PDB entry 9GBK | electron microscopy, 2.39 A resolution | chains S and T of the 29 polymer chains in the assembly

[Chain S]
Molecule: Proteasome subunit alpha type-5
From: Saccharomyces cerevisiae
UniProt: P32379 (PSA5_YEAST); residue numbers follow UniProt; this construct covers 1-260
Amino-acid sequence (260 residues; each row starts with the number of its first residue):
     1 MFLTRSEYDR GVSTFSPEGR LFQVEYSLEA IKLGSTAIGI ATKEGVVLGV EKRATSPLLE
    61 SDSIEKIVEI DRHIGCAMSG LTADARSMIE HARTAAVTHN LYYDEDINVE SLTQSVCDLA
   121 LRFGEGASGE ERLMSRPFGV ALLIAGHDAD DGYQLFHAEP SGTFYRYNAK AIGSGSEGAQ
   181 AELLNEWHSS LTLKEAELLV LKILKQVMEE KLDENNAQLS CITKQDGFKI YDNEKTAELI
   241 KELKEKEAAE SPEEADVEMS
Unresolved in the structure: 1-8, 251-260

[Chain T]
Molecule: Proteasome subunit alpha type-6
From: Saccharomyces cerevisiae
UniProt: P40302 (PSA6_YEAST); residues 1-234 here = UniProt positions 1-234
Amino-acid sequence (234 residues; numbered 1 to 234; the number before each row is that of its first residue):
     1 MFRNNYDGDT VTFSPTGRLF QVEYALEAIK QGSVTVGLRS NTHAVLVALK RNADELSSYQ
    61 KKIIKCDEHM GLSLAGLAPD ARVLSNYLRQ QCNYSSLVFN RKLAVERAGH LLCDKAQKNT
   121 QSYGGRPYGV GLLIIGYDKS GAHLLEFQPS GNVTELYGTA IGARSQGAKT YLERTLDTFI
   181 KIDGNPDELI KAGVEAISQS LRDESLTVDN LSIAIVGKDT PFTIYDGEAV AKYI
Unresolved in the structure: 1-3
UniProt features mapped onto this chain:
  - modified residue: S14 (Phosphoserine)
  - cross-link: K191 (Glycyl lysine isopeptide (Lys-Gly) (interchain with G-Cter in ubiquitin))

[Interface between chain S and chain T]
Residue-residue contacts (39):
  S13(S) - R126(T)
  T14(S) - G8(T)
  T14(S) - Q21(T)
  F15(S) - Q21(T)  hydrogen bond (backbone-side chain)
  F15(S) - Y24(T)
  F15(S) - L77(T)  hydrophobic
  F15(S) - R126(T)
  F15(S) - P127(T)
  S16(S) - Y24(T)
  P17(S) - Y24(T)
  E18(S) - Q31(T)  hydrogen bond (backbone-side chain)
  G19(S) - Y24(T)
  G19(S) - A28(T)
  R20(S) - Q31(T)  hydrogen bond
  Q114(S) - R82(T)  hydrogen bond
  D118(S) - R82(T)  salt bridge
  L121(S) - P79(T)  hydrophobic
  E125(S) - V83(T)
  G126(S) - V83(T)
  A127(S) - V83(T)  hydrophobic
  A127(S) - N86(T)
  S161(S) - P79(T)
  F164(S) - Q60(T)
  Y165(S) - A53(T)
  Y165(S) - S58(T)
  R166(S) - L56(T)
  R166(S) - S57(T)
  R166(S) - S58(T)  hydrogen bond (backbone-backbone)
  Y167(S) - A53(T)
  Y167(S) - D54(T)
  Y167(S) - L56(T)
  Y167(S) - S57(T)
  N168(S) - L56(T)  hydrogen bond (backbone-backbone)
  A169(S) - L56(T)
  Q180(S) - D54(T)  hydrogen bond
  Q180(S) - L56(T)
  L183(S) - L56(T)
  L184(S) - E55(T)
  L184(S) - L56(T)  hydrophobic
Other interface residues (no listed pair), chain S (30 interface residues in all): D9, L21, E110, G162, T163, W187
Other interface residues (no listed pair), chain T (26 interface residues in all): D7, A25, R51, N52, K61, Y128, G129

[In short]
30 residues of chain S face 26 of chain T across their interface, with 7 hydrogen bonds and 1 salt bridge.
Polar contacts include D118(S)-R82(T), F15(S)-Q21(T) and E18(S)-Q31(T).
Chain S is Proteasome subunit alpha type-5 and chain T is Proteasome subunit alpha type-6, both from
Saccharomyces cerevisiae; the structure, Blm10-20S proteasome complex from pre1-1, was determined by electron
microscopy together with 8RVL, 8RVO, 8RVP and 8RVQ from the same study.
